4D1D - chain A; structure by X-ray diffraction, 3.70 A resolution.

== Chain A ==
Name: Hydantoin transport protein
Source organism: Microbacterium liquefaciens
UniProt: D6R8X8 (D6R8X8_9MICO); residues 1-487 here = UniProt positions 1-487
Amino-acid sequence (495 residues; each row starts with the number of its first residue):
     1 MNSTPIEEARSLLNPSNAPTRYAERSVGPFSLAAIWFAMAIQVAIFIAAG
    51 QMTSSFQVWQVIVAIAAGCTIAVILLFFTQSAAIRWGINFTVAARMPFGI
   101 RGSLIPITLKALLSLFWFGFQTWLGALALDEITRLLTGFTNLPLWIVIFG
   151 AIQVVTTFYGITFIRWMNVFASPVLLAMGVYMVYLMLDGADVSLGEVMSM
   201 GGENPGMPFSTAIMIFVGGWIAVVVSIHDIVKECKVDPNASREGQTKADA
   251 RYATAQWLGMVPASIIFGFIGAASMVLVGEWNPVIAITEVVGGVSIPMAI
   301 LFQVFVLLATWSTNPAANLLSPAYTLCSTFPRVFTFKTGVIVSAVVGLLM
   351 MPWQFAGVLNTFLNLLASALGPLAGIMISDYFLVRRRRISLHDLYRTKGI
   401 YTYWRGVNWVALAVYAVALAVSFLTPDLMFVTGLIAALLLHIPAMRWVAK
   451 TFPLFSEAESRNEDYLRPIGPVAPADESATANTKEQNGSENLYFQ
Disordered / not traced: 1-10, 467-495
Sequence notes: expression tag (488-495)
Metal / ion sites: Na+: Ala38, Ile41, Ala309, Ser312, Thr313
Ligand contacts: 5-(2-naphthylmethyl)-D-hydantoin / 5-(2-naphthylmethyl)-L-hydantoin: Gln42, Ala44, Ile45, Ala48, Trp117, Gln121, Ile215, Phe216, Gly219, Trp220, Ala222, Val223, Thr313, Ala317, Asn318
Swiss-Prot annotation at these positions:
  - binding site (Na(+)): Ala38, Ile41, Ala309, Ser312, Thr313
  - binding site (substrate): Gln121, Gly219, Asn318
  - mutagenesis: Gln42 (Q42F: Strong decrease in uptake and binding efficiency; Q42N: Modest decrease in uptake and binding efficiency), Trp117 (W117A: Reduces dramatically the uptake efficiency; W117F: Reduces moderately the uptake efficiency), Gln121 (Q121N: Partial decrease in efficiency of both binding and uptake), Gly219 (G219I/S: Reduces both binding and uptake efficiency), Trp220 (W220A/F: Little effect on uptake efficiency), Asn318 (N318A: Significant loss of uptake activity and a substantial reduction in binding efficiency)
Reported in the primary citation:
  - conformationally variable residues (helix shift, side-chain flip): Trp117, Trp220, Leu363
  - specificity-determining residues: Gln121, Gly219, Asn318 (proposed by the authors, not directly observed)

== Overview ==
Bound to chain A: 5-(2-naphthylmethyl)-D-hydantoin / 5-(2-naphthylmethyl)-L-hydantoin. The Na+ site is built
by Ala38, Ile41, Ala309, Ser312 and Thr313. Curated annotation (UniProt) lists 5 Na+-binding residues, 3
substrate-binding residues and 6 mutagenesis sites. From the paper: specificity determinants Gln121, Gly219
and Asn318; conformational variability at Trp117, Trp220 and Leu363.
Chain A is Hydantoin transport protein (Microbacterium liquefaciens); the structure, STRUCTURE OF MHP1, A
NUCLEOBASE-CATION-SYMPORT-1 FAMILY TRANSPORTER with the inhibitor 5-(2-naphthylmethyl)-L-hydantoin, was
determined by X-ray diffraction (same publication as 4D1A, 4D1B and 4D1C).
